7CAG - chains B and C of the 5 polymer chains in the assembly; structure by electron microscopy, 3.78 A resolution.

# Chain B
Molecule: ABC transporter, permease protein SugB
From: Mycolicibacterium smegmatis (strain ATCC 700084 / mc(2)155)
UniProt: A0R2C1 (A0R2C1_MYCS2); numbering as in UniProt (aligned over 1-278)
Chain sequence (278 residues; each row starts with the number of its first residue):
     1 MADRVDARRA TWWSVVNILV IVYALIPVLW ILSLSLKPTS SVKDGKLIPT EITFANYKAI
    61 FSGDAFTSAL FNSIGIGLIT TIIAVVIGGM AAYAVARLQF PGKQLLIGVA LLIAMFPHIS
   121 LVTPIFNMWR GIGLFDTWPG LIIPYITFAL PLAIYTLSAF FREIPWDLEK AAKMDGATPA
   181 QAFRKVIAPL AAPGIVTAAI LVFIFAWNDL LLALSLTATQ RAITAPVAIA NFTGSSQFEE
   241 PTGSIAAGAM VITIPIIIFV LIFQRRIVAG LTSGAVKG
Disordered / not traced: 1-5
From the paper describing this entry:
  - conformationally variable residues (order/disorder transition, side-chain flip): Gln237, Phe238, Arg266 to Gly278
  - binding site for alpha-D-glucopyranose: His118

# Chain C
Molecule: ABC transporter, ATP-binding protein SugC
From: Mycolicibacterium smegmatis (strain ATCC 700084 / mc(2)155)
UniProt: A0R2C0 (A0R2C0_MYCS2); numbering as in UniProt (aligned over 1-406)
Chain sequence (406 residues; row label = number of the first residue in the row):
     1 MAEIVLDRVT KSYPDGAGGV RAAVKEFSMT IADGEFIILV GPSGCGKSTT LNMIAGLEEI
    61 TSGELRIGGE RVNEKAPKDR DIAMVFQSYA LYPHMTVRQN IAFPLTLAKV PKAEIAAKVE
   121 ETAKILDLSE LLDRKPGQLS GGQRQRVAMG RAIVRSPKAF LMDQPLSNLD AKLRVQMRAE
   181 ISRLQDRLGT TTVYVTHDQT EAMTLGDRVV VMLAGEVQQI GTPDELYSSP ANLFVAGFIG
   241 SPAMNFFPAT RTDVGVRLPF GEVTLTPHML DLLDKQARPE NIIVGIRPEH IEDSALLDGY
   301 ARIRALTFSV RADIVESLGA DKYVHFTTEG AGAESAQLAE LAADSGAGTN QFIARVSADS
   361 RVRTGEQIEL AIDTTKLSIF DAATGLNLTR DITPTDPTEA AGPDAG
Disordered / not traced: 1, 15-21, 329-349, 392-406
Sequence notes: engineered mutation Gln164 (Glu in A0R2C0)
Ion coordination: Mg2+: Ser48, Gln87 (together with ATP)
Small-molecule neighbours:
  - ATP (adenosine-5'-triphosphate): Leu131, Arg134, Gly137, Gln138, Leu139, Ser140, Gly141, Gly142, Gln143, Asn168
  - ATP: Ala22, Pro42, Ser43, Gly44, Cys45, Gly46, Lys47, Ser48, Thr49, Gln87, His197
From the paper describing this entry:
  - binding site for ATP: Leu139 to Gln143
  - mutagenesis - E164Q: abolished catalytic activity

# Interface between chain B and chain C
Residue-residue contacts (34):
  Asp167(B) - Ser88(C)
  Asp167(B) - Ala90(C)
  Leu168(B) - Leu91(C)
  Leu168(B) - Tyr92(C)  hydrophobic
  Lys170(B) - Leu57(C)
  Ala171(B) - Ala90(C)  hydrophobic
  Ala171(B) - Tyr92(C)  hydrogen bond (backbone-side chain)
  Ala171(B) - Arg151(C)
  Ala172(B) - Tyr92(C)  hydrogen bond (backbone-side chain)
  Met174(B) - Ala55(C)
  Met174(B) - Leu57(C)  hydrophobic
  Met174(B) - Pro77(C)  hydrophobic
  Met174(B) - Ile82(C)
  Met174(B) - Arg155(C)
  Asp175(B) - Tyr92(C)  hydrogen bond
  Asp175(B) - Phe103(C)
  Gly176(B) - Leu107(C)
  Ala177(B) - Leu107(C)  hydrophobic
  Gln181(B) - Leu107(C)
  Lys185(B) - His94(C)
  Val186(B) - Phe103(C)  hydrophobic
  Leu190(B) - Pro93(C)  hydrophobic
  Leu190(B) - His94(C)
  Leu271(B) - Pro93(C)
  Thr272(B) - Pro93(C)
  Ser273(B) - Leu91(C)
  Ser273(B) - Pro93(C)
  Ser273(B) - Pro136(C)
  Ser273(B) - Gly137(C)
  Gly274(B) - Ala90(C)
  Gly274(B) - Leu91(C)
  Ala275(B) - Ser88(C)
  Val276(B) - Ser88(C)
  Lys277(B) - Tyr89(C)  hydrogen bond (backbone-side chain)
Also at the interface, not in a pair above, chain B (23 interface residues in all): Lys173, Pro189, Gly278
Also at the interface, not in a pair above, chain C (23 interface residues in all): Lys78, Met84, Phe86, Gln87, Pro104, Thr106
Interface features reported in the paper:
  - residue pairs: Gly274(B)-Ala90(C) (backbone contact), Lys277(B)-Tyr89(C) (backbone contact)
  - interface residues, chain B: Leu271(B)
  - interface residues, chain C: Ser88(C), Tyr89(C)

# In short
The chain B/chain C interface involves 23 residues from each chain, with 4 hydrogen bonds. Polar contacts
include Ala171(B)-Tyr92(C), Ala172(B)-Tyr92(C) and Asp175(B)-Tyr92(C). The authors report backbone contacts
between Gly274(B) and Ala90(C) and Lys277(B) and Tyr89(C). Ligands of chain C: ATP. From the paper: a binding
site for alpha-D-glucopyranose at His118(B); E164Q of chain C abolishes catalytic activity.
Here chain B is ABC transporter, permease protein SugB and chain C is ABC transporter, ATP-binding protein
SugC, both from Mycolicibacterium smegmatis (strain ATCC 700084 / mc(2)155). Entry 7CAG (Mycobacterium
smegmatis LpqY-SugABC complex in the catalytic intermediate state) was determined by electron microscopy (same
publication as 7CAD, 7CAE and 7CAF).
